PDB entry 8ZKM | electron microscopy, 6.70 A resolution (low resolution: residue-level contacts below are approximate; hydrogen-bond / salt-bridge calls are withheld) | chains B and E of the 6 polymer chains in the assembly

== Chain B ==
Name: adaptor of release VP1
Organism: Vibrio cholerae
Sequence (202 residues; row label = number of the first residue in the row):
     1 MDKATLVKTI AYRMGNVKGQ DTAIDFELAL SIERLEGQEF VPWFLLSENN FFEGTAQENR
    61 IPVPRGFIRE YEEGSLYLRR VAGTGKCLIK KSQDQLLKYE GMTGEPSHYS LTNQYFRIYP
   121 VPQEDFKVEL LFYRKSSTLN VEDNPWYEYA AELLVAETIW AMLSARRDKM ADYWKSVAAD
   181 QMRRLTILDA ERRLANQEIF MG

== Chain E ==
Name: nozzle of release VP1
Organism: Vibrio cholerae
Sequence (521 residues; each row starts with the number of its first residue):
     1 MEVTHKQFDL SGFLPDQAPD TLKSGAISRG FNVKPTILGW EKSGGFRETN TAPTNEKDFI
    61 FFWSPAIGDN RWFSGGDKTV QQVEGNVVSD VSRTGGYTAA AAARWNAVNF NGVLLMNNEL
   121 DSPQYLAASG KLEDFPNLPS NVRFRTVAVY KNFILGLGVN FGSGFLDDEI YWSHQADPGT
   181 MPPNWDYANA ASDSGRTPLP SEGYCVTSEE LGSMNIVYKS DSIWTMQLIG GQWIFRFENK
   241 FPGQGILNKK SVVSFEGKHF VVTQKDIIVH DGYQVRSVAD KRVRNFFFTD MNSDYFERVF
   301 VVKDPRVAEV YVFYPSKNSV DGLCDRALVW NWRDDVWSLL NLRPLKHAAY GYEITGVSIT
   361 WDNFVGGWES TGLWQADEDV AKYAPVLHYS FRDVPKLLAP TPQALFIDEE IEAVWEREDI
   421 VIGSISRDGV PYQDYERNKS VSSISFDVDT TEPFDVYIGY KGSLEDSVEW EFAGTVNPME
   481 DKRLFCLLTA GLFSMRIISK AQTFILRSYK ITYEFAGEMW A

== How chain B and chain E interact ==
Residue-residue contacts - 10 pairs, chain B then chain E:
  Gly15(B) - Arg483(E)
  Gly15(B) - Phe485(E)
  Asn16(B) - Arg483(E)
  Asn16(B) - Phe485(E)
  Val17(B) - Phe485(E)
  Lys18(B) - Asp481(E)
  Gln20(B) - Phe485(E)
  Arg166(B) - Ser442(E)
  Arg166(B) - Leu487(E)
  Arg167(B) - Ala516(E)
Other interface residues (no listed pair), chain E (9 interface residues in all): Ser440, Val441, Glu514

== Summary ==
7 residues of chain B and 9 residues of chain E are in contact.
Chain B is adaptor of release VP1 and chain E is nozzle of release VP1, both from Vibrio cholerae; the
structure, portal-tail of Vibrio cholerae typing phage release VP1, was determined by electron microscopy
together with 8ZKK and 9IN6 from the same study.
